PDB entry 7S6S | X-ray diffraction, 1.98 A resolution | chains E and G of the 8 polymer chains in the assembly

== Chain E ==
Protein: Methane monooxygenase component A alpha chain
From: Methylosinus trichosporium OB3b
Reference sequence: A0A2D2D5X0 (A0A2D2D5X0_METTR); residues 12-526 here = UniProt positions 12-526
Amino-acid sequence (515 residues; row label = number of the first residue in the row):
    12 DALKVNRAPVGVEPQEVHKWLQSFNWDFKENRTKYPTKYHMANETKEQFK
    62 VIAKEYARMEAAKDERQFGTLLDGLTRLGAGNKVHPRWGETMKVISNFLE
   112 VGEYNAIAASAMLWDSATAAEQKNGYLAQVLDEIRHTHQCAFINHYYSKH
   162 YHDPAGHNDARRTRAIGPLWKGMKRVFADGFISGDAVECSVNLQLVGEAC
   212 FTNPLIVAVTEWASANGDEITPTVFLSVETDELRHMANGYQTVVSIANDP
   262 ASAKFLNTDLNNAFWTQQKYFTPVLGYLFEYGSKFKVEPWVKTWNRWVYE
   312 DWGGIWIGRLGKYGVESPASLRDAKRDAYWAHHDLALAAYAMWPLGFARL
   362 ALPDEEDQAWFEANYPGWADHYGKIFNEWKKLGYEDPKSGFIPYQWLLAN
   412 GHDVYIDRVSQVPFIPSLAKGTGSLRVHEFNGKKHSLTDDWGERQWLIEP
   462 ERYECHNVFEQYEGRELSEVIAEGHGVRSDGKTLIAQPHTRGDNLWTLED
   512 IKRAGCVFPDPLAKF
Metal / ion sites: Fe ion site 1: E114, E144, H147 (together with benzoic acid); Fe ion site 2: E144, E209, E243, H246 (together with benzoic acid)
Residues lining bound ligands: benzoic acid (BEZ): L110, E114, A117, E144, H147, F188, F192, L204, G208, E209, T213, L216, E243, H246

== Chain G ==
Protein: Methane monooxygenase gamma chain
From: Methylosinus trichosporium OB3b
Reference sequence: A0A2D2D0T0 (A0A2D2D0T0_METTR); numbering as in UniProt (aligned over 2-169)
Amino-acid sequence (168 residues; row label = number of the first residue in the row):
     2 AKREPIHDNSIRTEWEAKIAKLTSVDQATKFIQDFRLAYTSPFRKSYDID
    52 VDYQYIERKIEEKLSVLKTEKLPVADLITKATTGEDAAAVEATWIAKIKA
   102 AKSKYEAERIHIEFRQLYKPPVLPVNVFLRTDAALGTVLMEIRNTDYYGT
   152 PLEGLRKERGVKVLHLQA

== How chain E and chain G interact ==
Contacting residue pairs (94):
  K45(E) with A134(G)
  P47(E) with A134(G); T138(G); M141(G)
  T48(E) with T138(G); M141(G)
  K49(E) with M141(G); N145(G)
  H51(E) with E142(G), salt bridge
  D196(E) with M141(G)
  F266(E) with N145(G)
  T269(E) with N145(G); Y148(G); Y149(G)
  D270(E) with N145(G)
  N272(E) with Y149(G), hydrogen bond
  N273(E) with Y148(G); Y149(G), hydrogen bond
  F425(E) with Q168(G)
  P427(E) with Q168(G)
  S435(E) with Q168(G)
  L436(E) with H166(G); L167(G); Q168(G), hydrogen bond (backbone-side chain)
  R437(E) with L153(G); H166(G); L167(G)
  V438(E) with V164(G); L165(G), hydrogen bond (backbone-backbone); H166(G), hydrogen bond (backbone-backbone)
  H439(E) with R157(G); V162(G); K163(G); V164(G)
  E440(E) with V162(G); K163(G), salt bridge
  F441(E) with P43(G); R160(G)
  N442(E) with P43(G), hydrogen bond (side chain-backbone); F44(G); R45(G), hydrogen bond (side chain-backbone); Y48(G)
  K444(E) with Y48(G); D51(G), salt bridge
  K445(E) with L165(G)
  D451(E) with L153(G)
  W452(E) with Y149(G), hydrophobic
  E454(E) with L153(G); R157(G), salt bridge
  R455(E) with Y148(G), hydrogen bond (side chain-backbone); Y149(G); T151(G), hydrogen bond (side chain-backbone); P152(G); L153(G); L156(G)
  Q456(E) with Y148(G)
  W457(E) with V162(G), hydrophobic
  L458(E) with L156(G), hydrophobic; R157(G); R160(G), hydrogen bond (backbone-side chain)
  I459(E) with E109(G); R144(G), hydrogen bond (backbone-side chain); Y148(G), hydrophobic; L156(G), hydrophobic; R160(G), hydrogen bond (backbone-side chain)
  E460(E) with R144(G); Y148(G), hydrogen bond
  P461(E) with P43(G); R160(G)
  E462(E) with P43(G); I113(G); R144(G), salt bridge
  E465(E) with S42(G); P43(G); R45(G), salt bridge
  H467(E) with D51(G), salt bridge; Q55(G)
  E471(E) with R4(G); V52(G)
  Q472(E) with R4(G); I7(G); V52(G)
  Y473(E) with I7(G), hydrophobic
  E474(E) with A2(G), hydrogen bond (side chain-backbone); K3(G); R4(G), hydrogen bond (backbone-backbone)
  G475(E) with A2(G); K3(G)
  R476(E) with R4(G); I7(G)
  E484(E) with P6(G); I7(G), hydrogen bond (side chain-backbone)
  F526(E) with L165(G); H166(G)
Other interface residues (no listed pair), chain E (45 interface residues in all): G434
Other interface residues (no listed pair), chain G (44 interface residues in all): E5, H8, Y54, K105, G137, L140, G150, G161

== Summary ==
45 residues of chain E and 44 residues of chain G are in contact; the contacts include 16 hydrogen bonds and 7
salt bridges. Polar pairs include H51(E)-E142(G), E440(E)-K163(G) and K444(E)-D51(G). Ligands of chain E:
benzoic acid.
Chain E is Methane monooxygenase component A alpha chain and chain G is Methane monooxygenase gamma chain,
both from Methylosinus trichosporium OB3b; the structure, Complex structure of Methane monooxygenase
hydroxylase and regulatory subunit DBL1, was determined by X-ray diffraction together with 7S6Q, 7S6R, 7S6T
and 7S7H from the same study.
